PDB entry 6Z9R | electron microscopy, 4.10 A resolution (low resolution: residue-level contacts below are approximate; hydrogen-bond / salt-bridge calls are withheld) | chains X and L of the 16 polymer chains in the assembly

[Chain X]
Name: DNA-directed RNA polymerase subunit beta
Source organism: Escherichia coli
Notes: EC 2.7.7.6
Reference sequence: P0A8V4 (RPOB_ECO57); residue numbers follow UniProt; this construct covers 1-1342
Chain sequence (1342 residues; numbered 1 to 1342; the number before each row is that of its first residue):
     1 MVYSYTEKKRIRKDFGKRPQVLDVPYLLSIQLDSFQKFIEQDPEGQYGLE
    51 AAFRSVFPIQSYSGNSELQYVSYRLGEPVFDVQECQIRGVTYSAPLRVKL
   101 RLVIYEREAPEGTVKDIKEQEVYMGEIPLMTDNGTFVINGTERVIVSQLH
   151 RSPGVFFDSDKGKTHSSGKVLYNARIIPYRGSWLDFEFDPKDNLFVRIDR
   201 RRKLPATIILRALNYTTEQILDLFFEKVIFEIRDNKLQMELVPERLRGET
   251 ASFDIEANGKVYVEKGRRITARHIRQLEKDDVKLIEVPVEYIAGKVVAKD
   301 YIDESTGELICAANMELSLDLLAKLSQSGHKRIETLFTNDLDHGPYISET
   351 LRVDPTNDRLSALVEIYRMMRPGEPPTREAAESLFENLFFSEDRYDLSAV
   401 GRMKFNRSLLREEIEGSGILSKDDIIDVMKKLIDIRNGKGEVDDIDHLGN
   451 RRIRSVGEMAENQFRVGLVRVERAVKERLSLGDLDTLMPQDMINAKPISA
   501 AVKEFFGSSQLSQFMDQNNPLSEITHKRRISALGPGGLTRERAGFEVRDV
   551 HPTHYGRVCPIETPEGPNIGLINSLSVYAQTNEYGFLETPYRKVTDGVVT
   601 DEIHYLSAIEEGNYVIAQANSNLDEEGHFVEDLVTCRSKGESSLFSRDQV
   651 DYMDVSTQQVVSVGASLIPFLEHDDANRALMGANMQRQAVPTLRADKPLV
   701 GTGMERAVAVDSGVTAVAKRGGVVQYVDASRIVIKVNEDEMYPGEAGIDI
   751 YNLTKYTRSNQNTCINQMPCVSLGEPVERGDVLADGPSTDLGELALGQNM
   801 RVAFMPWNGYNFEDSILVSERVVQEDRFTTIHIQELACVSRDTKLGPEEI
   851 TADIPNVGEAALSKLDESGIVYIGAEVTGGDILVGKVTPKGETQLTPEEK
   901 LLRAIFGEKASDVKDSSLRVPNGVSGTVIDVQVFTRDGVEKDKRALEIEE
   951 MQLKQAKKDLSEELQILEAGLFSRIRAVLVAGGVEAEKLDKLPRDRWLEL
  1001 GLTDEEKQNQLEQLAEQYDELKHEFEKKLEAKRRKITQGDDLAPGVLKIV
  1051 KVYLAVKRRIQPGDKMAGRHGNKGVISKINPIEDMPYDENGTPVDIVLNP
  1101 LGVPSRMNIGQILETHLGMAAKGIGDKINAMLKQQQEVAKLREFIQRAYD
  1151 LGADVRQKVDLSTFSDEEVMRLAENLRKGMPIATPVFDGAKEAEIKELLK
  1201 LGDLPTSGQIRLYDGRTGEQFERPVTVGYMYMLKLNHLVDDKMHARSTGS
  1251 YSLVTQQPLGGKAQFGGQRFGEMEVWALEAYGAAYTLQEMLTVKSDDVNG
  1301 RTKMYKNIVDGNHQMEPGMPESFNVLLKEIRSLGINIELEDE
Not modelled in the structure: 1, 1342
Swiss-Prot annotation at these positions:
  - modified residue (N6-acetyllysine): Lys1022, Lys1200

[Chain L]
Molecule: template strand
Sequence (50 nucleotides; numbered -14 to 35; the number before each row is that of its first residue; numbers below 1 keep their minus sign (DG-14 is residue -14)):
   -14 GTTATCCGCTCACAATGCCACACGCGCTGCTCGGCCGTTATTCGCAGCCC
Not modelled in the structure: -14 to -13, 22-35

[Chain X / chain L interface]
Residue-residue contacts (16; chain X residue first):
  Asp189(X) - DC-6(L)
  Lys496(X) - DG11(L)
  Lys496(X) - DC12(L)
  Ser508(X) - DC10(L)
  Phe514(X) - DA7(L)
  Glu541(X) - DA0(L)
  Lys1242(X) - DA5(L)
  Gly1261(X) - DA5(L)
  Lys1262(X) - DA5(L)
  Lys1262(X) - DC6(L)
  Ala1263(X) - DC6(L)
  Arg1269(X) - DC3(L)
  Arg1269(X) - DC4(L)
  Gly1271(X) - DC3(L)
  Glu1272(X) - DC3(L)
  Met1273(X) - DG2(L)
Other interface residues (no listed pair), chain X (19 interface residues in all): Arg202, Lys203, Arg542, Asn762, Asp1241, Gln1268
Other interface residues (no listed pair), chain L (13 interface residues in all): DT-5, DG9

[In short]
The interface between chain X and chain L involves 19 residues on one side and 13 on the other.
Chain X is DNA-directed RNA polymerase subunit beta (Escherichia coli) and chain L is template strand; the
structure, Transcription termination intermediate complex 3, was determined by electron microscopy, deposited
together with 6Z9P, 6Z9Q, 6Z9S, 6Z9T, 7ADB, 7ADC, 7ADD and 7ADE.
